PDB entry 8RK3 | electron microscopy, 4.46 A resolution (low resolution: residue-level contacts below are approximate; hydrogen-bond / salt-bridge calls are withheld) | chains U and i of the 45 polymer chains in the assembly

[Chain U]
Molecule: Virion structural protein
Source organism: Pseudomonas phage JBD30
UniProt: L7P802 (L7P802_9CAUD); residue numbers follow UniProt; this construct covers 1-567
Amino-acid sequence (567 residues; each row starts with the number of its first residue):
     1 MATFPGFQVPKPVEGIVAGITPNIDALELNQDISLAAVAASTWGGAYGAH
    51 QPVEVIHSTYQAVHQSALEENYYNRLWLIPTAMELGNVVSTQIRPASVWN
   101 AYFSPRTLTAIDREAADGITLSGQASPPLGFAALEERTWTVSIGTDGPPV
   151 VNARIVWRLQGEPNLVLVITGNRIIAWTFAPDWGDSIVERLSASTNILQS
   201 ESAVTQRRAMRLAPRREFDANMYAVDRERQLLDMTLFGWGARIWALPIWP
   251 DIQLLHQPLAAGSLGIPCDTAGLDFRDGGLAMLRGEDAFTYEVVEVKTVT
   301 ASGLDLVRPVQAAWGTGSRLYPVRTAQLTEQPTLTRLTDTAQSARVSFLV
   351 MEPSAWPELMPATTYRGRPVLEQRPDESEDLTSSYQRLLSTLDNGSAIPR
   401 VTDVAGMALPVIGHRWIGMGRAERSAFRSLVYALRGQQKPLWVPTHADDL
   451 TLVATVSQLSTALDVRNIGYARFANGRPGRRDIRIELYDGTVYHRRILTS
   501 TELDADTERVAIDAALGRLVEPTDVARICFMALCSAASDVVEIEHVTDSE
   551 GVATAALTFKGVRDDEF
Disordered / not traced: 1-13

[Chain i]
Molecule: Virion structural protein
Source organism: Pseudomonas phage JBD30
UniProt: L7P7R6 (L7P7R6_9CAUD); residue numbers follow UniProt; this construct covers 1-318
Amino-acid sequence (318 residues; numbered 1 to 318; the number before each row is that of its first residue):
     1 MATEFGTAVNHADLVERLVQFLTASPDLVAAGQAYEKVFDNTIPASGTAI
    51 AVRQVTLRAPGLGGTDAIYMGIQSYGDTALDYYNLRLMGGTAFNPGAIPP
   101 GGDYWTAFANYSPRVQLLAWNQPMPYWFFANGRRFWIVVKVSTIYESAGA
   151 GFILPPCPPSQYPYPLAVVGSYRGDVATRWSDVSDRHRGISSPYERSCYL
   201 RDPAGRWLGFTVDGGAANESDYNNRTLLPLGCGRYAGSSDTVVKQLRDSF
   251 GKFPLKALQFVTRETEGRRYLGDFDGAFYVPTLNSGAEDVIVEDGVDHVV
   301 FQTAWRSGNPWLYAIRKD
Disordered / not traced: 1

[How chain U and chain i interact]
Pairs across the interface - 70 pairs, chain U then chain i:
  Glu14(U) - Val292(i)
  Gly15(U) - Val292(i)
  Ile16(U) - Asp294(i)
  Ile16(U) - Gly295(i)
  Val17(U) - Asp294(i)
  Ala18(U) - Asp294(i)
  Gly19(U) - Asp294(i)
  Val38(U) - Asp294(i)
  Val38(U) - Val296(i)
  Thr42(U) - Gly295(i)
  Ala46(U) - Val290(i)
  Ala46(U) - Val292(i)
  Ala46(U) - Asp297(i)
  Pro52(U) - Lys140(i)
  Glu54(U) - Lys140(i)
  Glu54(U) - Tyr145(i)
  Glu54(U) - Ala287(i)
  Glu54(U) - Glu288(i)
  Val55(U) - Glu288(i)
  His57(U) - Ser285(i)
  His57(U) - Gly286(i)
  His57(U) - Ala287(i)
  His57(U) - Glu288(i)
  His57(U) - Asp289(i)
  Ser58(U) - Asp289(i)
  Thr59(U) - Phe253(i)
  Thr59(U) - Asn284(i)
  Tyr60(U) - Asp248(i)
  Tyr60(U) - Gly251(i)
  Tyr60(U) - Phe253(i)
  Tyr60(U) - Asn284(i)
  Gln61(U) - Phe253(i)
  Gln61(U) - Val290(i)
  Gln61(U) - Ile291(i)
  Ala62(U) - Gly251(i)
  Ala62(U) - Lys252(i)
  Ala62(U) - Ile291(i)
  Ala62(U) - Val292(i)
  Val63(U) - Lys252(i)
  Val63(U) - Val292(i)
  Val63(U) - Glu293(i)
  Val63(U) - Asp294(i)
  His64(U) - Ser249(i)
  His64(U) - Lys252(i)
  His64(U) - Phe253(i)
  His64(U) - Pro254(i)
  His64(U) - Leu255(i)
  Gln65(U) - Pro254(i)
  Gln65(U) - Leu255(i)
  Gln65(U) - Glu293(i)
  Ser66(U) - Leu255(i)
  Ser66(U) - Glu293(i)
  Ala67(U) - Ala257(i)
  Ala67(U) - Phe278(i)
  Glu69(U) - Ala257(i)
  Glu69(U) - Gln259(i)
  Glu69(U) - Asp273(i)
  Tyr72(U) - Pro156(i)
  Tyr73(U) - Leu154(i)
  Trp77(U) - Cys157(i)
  Trp77(U) - Pro158(i)
  Trp99(U) - Pro159(i)
  Phe103(U) - Leu62(i)
  Ala133(U) - Gly63(i)
  Leu134(U) - Leu62(i)
  Leu134(U) - Gly63(i)
  Leu134(U) - Thr65(i)
  Leu134(U) - Asp66(i)
  Leu134(U) - Arg133(i)
  Glu136(U) - Ser160(i)
Other interface residues (no listed pair), chain U (33 interface residues in all): Gly45

[In short]
33 residues of chain U and 38 residues of chain i are in contact.
Here chain U is Virion structural protein and chain i is Virion structural protein, both from Pseudomonas
phage JBD30. Entry 8RK3 (Bacteriophage JBD30 baseplate - composite structure) was determined by electron
microscopy together with 8RK5, 8RK6, 8RK7, 8RKA and 8RKB from the same study.
